1NPE - chains A and B; structure by X-ray diffraction, 2.30 A resolution.

== Chain A ==
Name: nidogen
Source organism: Mus musculus
Notes: fragment: G3 YWTD domain, sequence database residue 941-1203
UniProt: P02468 (LAMC1_MOUSE); residues 913-1179 here correspond to UniProt positions 941-1207 (UniProt number = residue number + 28)
Amino-acid sequence (267 residues; each row starts with the number of its first residue):
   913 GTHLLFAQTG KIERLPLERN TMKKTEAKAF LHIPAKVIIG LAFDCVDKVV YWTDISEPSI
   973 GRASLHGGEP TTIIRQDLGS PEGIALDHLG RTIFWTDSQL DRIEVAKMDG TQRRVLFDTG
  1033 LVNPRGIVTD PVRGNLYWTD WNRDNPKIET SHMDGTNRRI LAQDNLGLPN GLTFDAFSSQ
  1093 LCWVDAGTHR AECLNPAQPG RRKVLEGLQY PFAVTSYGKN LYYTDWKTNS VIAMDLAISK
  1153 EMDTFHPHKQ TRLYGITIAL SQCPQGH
Unresolved in the structure: 1176-1179
UniProt features mapped onto this chain:
  - glycosylation: Asn1077 (N-linked (GlcNAc...) asparagine)
Disulfide bonds: Cys957-Cys1175, Cys1094-Cys1105
Ion coordination: Cd2+ site 1: His944 (shared with Glu754(B) of chain B); Cd2+ site 2: Ser1010, Asp1013, Val1034; Cd2+ site 3: His1064, Asp1066, Thr1068 (shared with Glu831(B) of chain B); Cd2+ site 4 near His1101 (its only coordinating residue here); Cd2+ site 5: His1160 (shared with His759(B) of chain B)

== Chain B ==
Name: Laminin gamma-1 chain
Source organism: Mus musculus
Notes: fragment: modules III 3-5, sequence database residue 769-932
UniProt: P10493 (NIDO_MOUSE); residues 736-899 here correspond to UniProt positions 769-932 (UniProt number = residue number + 33)
Amino-acid sequence (164 residues; each row starts with the number of its first residue):
   736 QPCPCPGGSS CAIVPKTKEV VCTHCPTGTA GKRCELCDDG YFGDPLGSNG PVRLCRPCQC
   796 NDNIDPNAVG NCNRLTGECL KCIYNTAGFY CDRCKEGFFG NPLAPNPADK CKACACNPYG
   856 TVQQQSSCNP VTGQCQCLPH VSGRDCGTCD PGYYNLQSGQ GCER
Disulfide bonds: Cys738-Cys746, Cys740-Cys757, Cys760-Cys769, Cys772-Cys790, Cys793-Cys807, Cys795-Cys814, Cys817-Cys826, Cys829-Cys846, Cys849-Cys863, Cys851-Cys870, Cys872-Cys881, Cys884-Cys897
Ion coordination: Cd2+ site 1: Glu754 (shared with His944(A) of chain A); Cd2+ site 2: His759 (shared with His1160(A) of chain A); Cd2+ site 3: Glu831 (shared with His1064(A), Asp1066(A), Thr1068(A) of chain A); Cd2+ site 4 near His875 (its only coordinating residue here)

== How chain A and chain B interact ==
Pairs across the interface (40; chain A residue first):
  Thr921(A) with Ala765(B); Asp773(B), hydrogen bond; Asp774(B); Arg809(B)
  His944(A) with Lys767(B)
  Pro946(A) with Leu771(B)
  Ala947(A) with Arg809(B), hydrogen bond (backbone-side chain)
  Val949(A) with Arg809(B)
  Ile967(A) with Val804(B), hydrophobic; Gly805(B)
  Ser968(A) with Arg809(B)
  Ser992(A) with Lys816(B), hydrogen bond
  Glu994(A) with Val804(B); Lys816(B), salt bridge
  Arg1037(A) with Asn802(B), hydrogen bond (side chain-backbone); Ala803(B); Val804(B)
  Trp1053(A) with Asp800(B); Asn802(B); Ala803(B)
  Arg1055(A) with Asp800(B), salt bridge; Asn802(B)
  Leu1080(A) with Asn802(B)
  Asn1082(A) with Asn802(B), hydrogen bond
  Tyr1122(A) with Asn802(B), hydrogen bond
  Trp1138(A) with Pro801(B); Asn802(B); Val804(B), hydrophobic
  His1160(A) with Thr758(B); His759(B)
  Lys1161(A) with Cys757(B), hydrogen bond (side chain-backbone); Thr758(B); Cys760(B), hydrogen bond; Gly766(B), hydrogen bond (side chain-backbone); Lys767(B)
  Thr1163(A) with Thr764(B); Asp773(B)
  Arg1164(A) with Asp773(B), hydrogen bond (backbone-side chain)
  Tyr1166(A) with Asp774(B), hydrogen bond; Val804(B), hydrophobic
Also at the interface, not in a pair above, chain A (25 interface residues in all): Ile951, Ser1010, Ala1098, Phe1124
Also at the interface, not in a pair above, chain B (23 interface residues in all): Glu754, Val756, Glu770, Cys772

== In short ==
Chain A and chain B form an interface of 25 and 23 residues respectively; the contacts include 11 hydrogen
bonds and 2 salt bridges. Polar contacts include Glu994(A)-Lys816(B), Arg1055(A)-Asp800(B) and
Thr921(A)-Asp773(B). The Cd2+ site 2 is built by Ser1010(A), Asp1013(A) and Val1034(A).
Chain A is nidogen and chain B is Laminin gamma-1 chain, both from Mus musculus; the structure, Crystal
structure of Nidogen/Laminin Complex, was determined by X-ray diffraction.
